PDB entry 4AU3 | X-ray diffraction, 2.78 A resolution | chains A and F of the 5 polymer chains in the assembly

== Chain A ==
Molecule: Serpin peptidase inhibitor, clade H (heat shock protein 47 ), member 1, (collagen binding protein 1)
Organism: Canis lupus familiaris
UniProt: E2RHY7 (E2RHY7_CANFA); numbering as in UniProt (aligned over 36-418)
Chain sequence (392 residues; numbered 35 to 426; the number before each row is that of its first residue):
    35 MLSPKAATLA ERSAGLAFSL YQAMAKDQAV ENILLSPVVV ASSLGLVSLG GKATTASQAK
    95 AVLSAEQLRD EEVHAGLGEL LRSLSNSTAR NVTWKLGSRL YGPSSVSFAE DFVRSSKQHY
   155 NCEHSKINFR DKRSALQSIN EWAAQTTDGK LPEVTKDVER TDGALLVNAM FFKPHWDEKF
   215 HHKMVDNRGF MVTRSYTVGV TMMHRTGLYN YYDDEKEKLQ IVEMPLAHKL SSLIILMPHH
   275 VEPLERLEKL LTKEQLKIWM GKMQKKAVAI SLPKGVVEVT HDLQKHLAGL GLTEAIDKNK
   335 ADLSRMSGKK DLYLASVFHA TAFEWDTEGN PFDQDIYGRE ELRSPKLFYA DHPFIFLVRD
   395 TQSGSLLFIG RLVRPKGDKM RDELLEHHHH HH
Disordered / not traced: 121-125, 368-375, 415-426
Modified residues: Mse35, Mse58, Mse204, Mse218, Mse225, Mse236, Mse237, Mse258, Mse271, Mse294, Mse297, Mse340, Mse414 (selenomethionine; parent Met)
Sequence notes: expression tag (35, 419-426)

== Chain F ==
Molecule: 18ER collagen model peptide 15-R8
UniProt: Q96A83 (EMID2_HUMAN); residues 1-18 here correspond to UniProt positions 307-324 (UniProt number = residue number + 306)
Chain sequence (20 residues; row label = number of the first residue in the row; numbering starts at 0):
     0 XPPGPPGPPG PRGPPGPPGX
Disordered / not traced: 0-1, 18-19
Modified residues: ACE (acetyl group) at position 0; NH2 (amino group) at position 19
Sequence notes: expression tag (0, 19)

== Chain A / chain F interface ==
Contacting residue pairs (17):
  Mse218(A) with P7(F)
  D220(A) with P7(F)
  R222(A) with P7(F); P8(F), hydrogen bond (side chain-backbone); G9(F), hydrogen bond (side chain-backbone); P10(F)
  Mse225(A) with R11(F)
  H238(A) with P7(F); P8(F)
  A303(A) with P8(F), hydrophobic
  S305(A) with P8(F)
  L381(A) with P8(F), hydrophobic
  Y383(A) with G9(F); P10(F); R11(F)
  D385(A) with R11(F), salt bridge
  H386(A) with R11(F)
Also at the interface, not in a pair above, chain F (7 interface residues in all): P5, G6

== Overview ==
11 residues of chain A face 7 of chain F across their interface, with 2 hydrogen bonds and 1 salt bridge.
Polar contacts include D385(A)-R11(F), R222(A)-P8(F) and R222(A)-G9(F).
Chain A is Serpin peptidase inhibitor, clade H (heat shock protein 47 ), member 1, (collagen binding protein
1) (Canis lupus familiaris) and chain F is 18ER collagen model peptide 15-R8; the structure, Crystal Structure
of a Hsp47-collagen complex, was determined by X-ray diffraction (same publication as 3ZHA, 4AU2, 4AU4 and
4AXY).
